Entry 4BOR (electron microscopy, 42.00 A resolution (very low resolution: no residue pairs are listed; an interface is given only as per-side residue counts)); this record covers chains C and D of the 5 polymer chains in the assembly.

[Chain C]
Name: Acetylcholine receptor delta subunit
From: Torpedo marmorata
UniProtKB: Q6S3H8 (Q6S3H8_TORMA); residues -20 to 501 here correspond to UniProt positions 1-522 (UniProt number = residue number + 21)
Chain sequence (522 residues; row label = number of the first residue in the row; numbers below 1 keep their minus sign (Met-20 is residue -20)):
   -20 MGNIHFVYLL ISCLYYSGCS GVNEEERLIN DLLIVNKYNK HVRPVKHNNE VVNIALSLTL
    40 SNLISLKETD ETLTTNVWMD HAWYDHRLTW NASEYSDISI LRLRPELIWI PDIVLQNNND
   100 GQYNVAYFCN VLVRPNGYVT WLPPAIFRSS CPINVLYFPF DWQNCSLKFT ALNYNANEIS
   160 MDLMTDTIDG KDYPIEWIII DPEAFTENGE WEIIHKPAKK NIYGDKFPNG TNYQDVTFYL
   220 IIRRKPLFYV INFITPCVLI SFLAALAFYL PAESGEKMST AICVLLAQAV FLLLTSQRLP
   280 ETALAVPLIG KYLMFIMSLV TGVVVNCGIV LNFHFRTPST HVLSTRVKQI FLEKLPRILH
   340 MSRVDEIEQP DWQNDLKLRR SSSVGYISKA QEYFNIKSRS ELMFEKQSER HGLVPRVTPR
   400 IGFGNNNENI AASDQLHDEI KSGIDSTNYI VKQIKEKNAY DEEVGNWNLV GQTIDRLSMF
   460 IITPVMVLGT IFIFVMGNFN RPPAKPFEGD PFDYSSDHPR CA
Not modelled in the structure: -20 to 0, 163-177, 321-420, 486-501
Disulfides: Cys130-Cys144

[Chain D]
Name: Acetylcholine receptor subunit alpha
From: Torpedo marmorata
UniProtKB: P02711 (ACHA_TORMA); residues -23 to 437 here correspond to UniProt positions 1-461 (UniProt number = residue number + 24)
Chain sequence (461 residues; numbered -23 to 437; the number before each row is that of its first residue; numbers below 1 keep their minus sign (Met-23 is residue -23)):
   -23 MILCSYWHVG LVLLLFSCCG LVLGSEHETR LVANLLENYN KVIRPVEHHT HFVDITVGLQ
    37 LIQLINVDEV NQIVETNVRL RQQWIDVRLR WNPADYGGIK KIRLPSDDVW LPDLVLYNNA
    97 DGDFAIVHMT KLLLDYTGKI MWTPPAIFKS YCEIIVTHFP FDQQNCTMKL GIWTYDGTKV
   157 SISPESDRPD LSTFMESGEW VMKDYRGWKH WVYYTCCPDT PYLDITYHFI MQRIPLYFVV
   217 NVIIPCLLFS FLTVLVFYLP TDSGEKMTLS ISVLLSLTVF LLVIVELIPS TSSAVPLIGK
   277 YMLFTMIFVI SSIIVTVVVI NTHHRSPSTH TMPQWVRKIF INTIPNVMFF STMKRASKEK
   337 QENKIFADDI DISDISGKQV TGEVIFQTPL IKNPDVKSAI EGVKYIAEHM KSDEESSNAA
   397 EEWKYVAMVI DHILLCVFML ICIIGTVSVF AGRLIELSQE G
Not modelled in the structure: -23 to 0, 307-373
Disulfides: Cys128-Cys142, Cys192-Cys193
Curated features (UniProtKB/Swiss-Prot):
  - glycosylation: Asn141 (N-linked (GlcNAc...) asparagine)

[How chain C and chain D interact]
At this resolution (42 A) residue pairs are not listed: 31 residues of chain C and 29 of chain D lie at the interface.

[In short]
The interface between chain C and chain D involves 31 residues on one side and 29 on the other.
Here chain C is Acetylcholine receptor delta subunit and chain D is Acetylcholine receptor subunit alpha, both
from Torpedo marmorata. Entry 4BOR (The structure and super-organization of acetylcholine receptor-rapsyn
complexes class D) was determined by electron microscopy, deposited together with 4BOG, 4BOI, 4BON, 4BOO and
4BOT.
